Entry 6DZI (electron microscopy, 3.46 A resolution); this record covers chains h and 4 of the 56 polymer chains in the assembly.

[Chain h]
Molecule: 16S rRNA
Organism: Mycobacterium smegmatis str. MC2 155
Sequence (1511 nucleotides; row label = number of the first residue in the row):
     7 UUUGGAGAGU UUGAUCCUGG CUCAGGACGA ACGCUGGCGG CGUGCUUAAC ACAUGCAAGU
    67 CGAACGGAAA GGCCCUUUCG GGGGUACUCG AGUGGCGAAC GGGUGAGUAA CACGUGGGUG
   127 AUCUGCCCUG CACUUUGGGA UAAGCCUGGG AAACUGGGUC UAAUACCGAA UACACCCUGC
   187 UGGUCGCAUG GCCUGGUAGG GGAAAGCUUU UGCGGUGUGG GAUGGGCCCG CGGCCUAUCA
   247 GCUUGUUGGU GGGGUGAUGG CCUACCAAGG CGACGACGGG UAGCCGGCCU GAGAGGGUGA
   307 CCGGCCACAC UGGGACUGAG AUACGGCCCA GACUCCUACG GGAGGCAGCA GUGGGGAAUA
   367 UUGCACAAUG GGCGCAAGCC UGAUGCAGCG ACGCCGCGUG AGGGAUGACG GCCUUCGGGU
   427 UGUAAACCUC UUUCAGCACA GACGAAGCGC AAGUGACGGU AUGUGCAGAA GAAGGACCGG
   487 CCAACUACGU GCCAGCAGCC GCGGUAAUAC GUAGGGUCCG AGCGUUGUCC GGAAUUACUG
   547 GGCGUAAAGA GCUCGUAGGU GGUUUGUCGC GUUGUUCGUG AAAACUCACA GCUUAACUGU
   607 GGGCGUGCGG GCGAUACGGG CAGACUAGAG UACUGCAGGG GAGACUGGAA UUCCUGGUGU
   667 AGCGGUGGAA UGCGCAGAUA UCAGGAGGAA CACCGGUGGC GAAGGCGGGU CUCUGGGCAG
   727 UAACUGACGC UGAGGAGCGA AAGCGUGGGG AGCGAACAGG AUUAGAUACC CUGGUAGUCC
   787 ACGCCGUAAA CGGUGGGUAC UAGGUGUGGG UUUCCUUCCU UGGGAUCCGU GCCGUAGCUA
   847 ACGCAUUAAG UACCCCGCCU GGGGAGUACG GCCGCAAGGC UAAAACUCAA AGGAAUUGAC
   907 GGGGGCCCGC ACAAGCGGCG GAGCAUGUGG AUUAAUUCGA UGCAACGCGA AGAACCUUAC
   967 CUGGGUUUGA CAUGCACAGG ACGCCGGCAG AGAUGUCGGU UCCCUUGUGG CCUGUGUGCA
  1027 GGUGGUGCAU GGCUGUCGUC AGCUCGUGUC GUGAGAUGUU GGGUUAAGUC CCGCAACGAG
  1087 CGCAACCCUU GUCUCAUGUU GCCAGCACGU UAUGGUGGGG ACUCGUGAGA GACUGCCGGG
  1147 GUCAACUCGG AGGAAGGUGG GGAUGACGUC AAGUCAUCAU GCCCCUUAUG UCCAGGGCUU
  1207 CACACAUGCU ACAAUGGCCG GUACAAAGGG CUGCGAUGCC GUGAGGUGGA GCGAAUCCUU
  1267 UCAAAGCCGG UCUCAGUUCG GAUCGGGGUC UGCAACUCGA CCCCGUGAAG UCGGAGUCGC
  1327 UAGUAAUCGC AGAUCAGCAA CGCUGCGGUG AAUACGUUCC CGGGCCUUGU ACACACCGCC
  1387 CGUCACGUCA UGAAAGUCGG UAACACCCGA AGCCGGUGGC CUAACCCUUG UGGAGGGAGC
  1447 CGUCGAAGGU GGGAUCGGCG AUUGGGACGA AGUCGUAACA AGGUAGCCGU ACCGGAAGGU
  1507 GCGGCUGGAU C

[Chain 4]
Protein: 30S ribosomal protein S9
Organism: Mycobacterium smegmatis (strain ATCC 700084 / mc(2)155)
UniProt: A0QSP9 (RS9_MYCS2); residues 25-150 here = UniProt positions 25-150
Sequence (126 residues; each row starts with the number of its first residue):
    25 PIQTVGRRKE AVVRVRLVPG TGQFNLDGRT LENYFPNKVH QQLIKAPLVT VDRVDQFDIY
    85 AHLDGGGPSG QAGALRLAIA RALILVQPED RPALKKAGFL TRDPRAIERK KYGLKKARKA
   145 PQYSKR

[Interface between chain h and chain 4]
Pairs across the interface - 93 pairs, chain h then chain 4:
  C949(h) - Tyr147(4)  hydrogen bond to the sugar
  A950(h) - Tyr147(4)  phosphate contact
  C952(h) - Arg150(4)  hydrogen bond to the base
  G1097(h) - Arg126(4)  salt bridge to the phosphate
  U1098(h) - Arg31(4)  salt bridge to the phosphate
  U1098(h) - Arg126(4)  salt bridge to the phosphate
  C1099(h) - Arg31(4)  salt bridge to the phosphate
  C1099(h) - Arg105(4)  salt bridge to the phosphate
  C1108(h) - Arg38(4)  hydrogen bond to the sugar
  C1109(h) - Arg38(4)  salt bridge to the phosphate
  A1110(h) - Gln27(4)  sugar contact
  A1110(h) - Arg40(4)  hydrogen bond to the phosphate
  G1111(h) - Arg40(4)  salt bridge to the phosphate
  A1127(h) - Gln27(4)  base contact
  C1128(h) - Gln27(4)  sugar contact
  C1128(h) - Arg38(4)  hydrogen bond to the base
  U1129(h) - Arg38(4)  sugar contact
  C1130(h) - Arg31(4)  salt bridge to the phosphate
  G1158(h) - Lys119(4)  salt bridge to the phosphate
  G1159(h) - Arg115(4)  salt bridge to the phosphate
  G1159(h) - Lys119(4)  salt bridge to the phosphate
  A1160(h) - Arg115(4)  salt bridge to the phosphate
  A1160(h) - Thr125(4)  hydrogen bond to the phosphate
  A1161(h) - Thr125(4)  hydrogen bond to the phosphate
  G1167(h) - Glu132(4)  hydrogen bond to the sugar
  G1167(h) - Arg142(4)  sugar contact
  G1168(h) - Arg133(4)  hydrogen bond to the sugar
  G1168(h) - Lys135(4)  salt bridge to the phosphate
  A1212(h) - Ser148(4)  hydrogen bond to the phosphate
  A1212(h) - Arg150(4)  sugar contact
  U1213(h) - Gln146(4)  phosphate contact
  U1213(h) - Ser148(4)  hydrogen bond to the phosphate
  G1214(h) - Lys139(4)  salt bridge to the phosphate
  G1214(h) - Pro145(4)  phosphate contact
  G1214(h) - Gln146(4)  hydrogen bond to the phosphate
  A1229(h) - Arg53(4)  sugar contact
  A1229(h) - Tyr58(4)  base contact
  C1230(h) - Tyr58(4)  hydrogen bond to the base
  C1230(h) - Pro92(4)  base contact
  C1230(h) - Gln95(4)  sugar contact
  A1231(h) - Gly89(4)  phosphate contact
  A1231(h) - Gly90(4)  hydrogen bond to the sugar
  C1273(h) - Pro60(4)  sugar contact
  U1323(h) - Lys149(4)  hydrogen bond to the phosphate
  C1324(h) - Gln146(4)  sugar contact
  C1324(h) - Tyr147(4)  phosphate contact
  C1324(h) - Lys149(4)  salt bridge to the phosphate
  G1325(h) - Lys143(4)  sugar contact
  G1325(h) - Ala144(4)  sugar contact
  G1325(h) - Tyr147(4)  phosphate contact
  C1326(h) - Arg142(4)  sugar contact
  U1327(h) - Arg142(4)  salt bridge to the phosphate
  A1328(h) - Arg142(4)  salt bridge to the phosphate
  G1329(h) - Arg32(4)  hydrogen bond to the base
  G1329(h) - Asp127(4)  base contact
  G1329(h) - Arg129(4)  base contact
  G1329(h) - Ile131(4)  sugar contact
  G1329(h) - Glu132(4)  phosphate contact
  U1330(h) - Glu132(4)  phosphate contact
  U1330(h) - Arg142(4)  phosphate contact
  A1331(h) - Lys140(4)  phosphate contact
  A1331(h) - Ala141(4)  phosphate contact
  A1331(h) - Arg142(4)  hydrogen bond to the phosphate
  A1331(h) - Lys143(4)  hydrogen bond to the phosphate
  A1332(h) - Lys140(4)  salt bridge to the phosphate
  A1332(h) - Lys143(4)  salt bridge to the phosphate
  U1333(h) - Lys140(4)  base contact
  U1333(h) - Lys143(4)  salt bridge to the phosphate
  C1349(h) - Lys139(4)  phosphate contact
  U1350(h) - Lys134(4)  salt bridge to the phosphate
  U1350(h) - Tyr136(4)  phosphate contact
  U1350(h) - Gly137(4)  hydrogen bond to the phosphate
  U1350(h) - Leu138(4)  phosphate contact
  G1351(h) - Arg133(4)  salt bridge to the phosphate
  G1351(h) - Lys134(4)  salt bridge to the phosphate
  G1351(h) - Lys135(4)  phosphate contact
  C1352(h) - Glu132(4)  phosphate contact
  C1352(h) - Arg133(4)  phosphate contact
  C1352(h) - Lys134(4)  hydrogen bond to the phosphate
  G1353(h) - Ile131(4)  phosphate contact
  G1354(h) - Lys33(4)  phosphate contact
  G1354(h) - Gly90(4)  phosphate contact
  G1354(h) - Gly91(4)  phosphate contact
  G1354(h) - Ile131(4)  phosphate contact
  U1355(h) - Lys33(4)  salt bridge to the phosphate
  U1355(h) - His64(4)  phosphate contact
  U1355(h) - Gly91(4)  phosphate contact
  U1355(h) - Ser93(4)  hydrogen bond to the phosphate
  U1355(h) - Gly94(4)  hydrogen bond to the phosphate
  G1356(h) - Lys33(4)  base contact
  G1356(h) - His64(4)  salt bridge to the phosphate
  G1356(h) - Ser93(4)  hydrogen bond to the phosphate
  G1356(h) - Ile131(4)  base contact
Other interface residues (no listed pair), chain h (52 interface residues in all): A951, U1096, A1157, G1166, A1169, A1232
Other interface residues (no listed pair), chain 4 (53 interface residues in all): Thr28, Val29, Glu34, Val36, Asp88, Pro116, Leu124, Pro128, Ala130

[Summary]
The interface between chain h and chain 4 involves 52 residues on one side and 53 on the other; the contacts
include 23 hydrogen bonds and 25 salt bridges. Among the polar pairs are C952(h)-Arg150(4), C1128(h)-Arg38(4)
and C1230(h)-Tyr58(4).
Chain h is 16S rRNA (Mycobacterium smegmatis str. MC2 155) and chain 4 is 30S ribosomal protein S9
(Mycobacterium smegmatis (strain ATCC 700084 / mc(2)155)); the structure, Cryo-EM Structure of Mycobacterium
smegmatis 70S C(minus) ribosome 70S-MPY complex, was determined by electron microscopy, deposited together
with 6DZP and 6DZK.
